5M6I - chains B and A; structure by X-ray diffraction, 2.20 A resolution.

[Chain B]
Name: light chain dimer
Source organism: Homo sapiens
Amino-acid sequence (216 residues; row label = number of the first residue in the row):
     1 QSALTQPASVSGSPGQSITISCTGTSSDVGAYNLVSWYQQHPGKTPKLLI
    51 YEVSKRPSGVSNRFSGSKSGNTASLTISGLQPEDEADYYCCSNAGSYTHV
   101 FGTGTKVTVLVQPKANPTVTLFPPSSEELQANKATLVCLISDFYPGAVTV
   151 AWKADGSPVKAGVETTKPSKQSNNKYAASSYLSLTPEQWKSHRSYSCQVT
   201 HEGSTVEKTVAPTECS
Not modelled in the structure: 1, 214-216
Disulfide bonds: Cys22-Cys90, Cys138-Cys197

[Chain A]
Name: light chain dimer
Source organism: Homo sapiens
Amino-acid sequence (216 residues; numbered 1 to 216; the number before each row is that of its first residue):
     1 ESALTQPASVSGSPGQSITISCTGTSSDVGAYNLVSWYQQHPGKTPKLLI
    51 YEVSKRPSGVSNRFSGSKSGNTASLTISGLQPEDEADYYCCSNAGSYTHV
   101 FGTGTKVTVLVQPKANPTVTLFPPSSEELQANKATLVCLISDFYPGAVTV
   151 AWKADGSPVKAGVETTKPSKQSNNKYAASSYLSLTPEQWKSHRSYSCQVT
   201 HEGSTVEKTVAPTECS
Not modelled in the structure: 214-216
Disulfide bonds: Cys22-Cys90, Cys138-Cys197
Modified residues: Glu1 (pyroglutamic acid; PCA)
Ion coordination: Na+: Ser194, Ser196

[Chain B / chain A interface]
Residue-residue contacts - 41 pairs, chain B then chain A:
  Leu48(B) - Glu1(A)
  Tyr51(B) - Glu1(A)
  Tyr97(B) - Phe101(A)  hydrophobic
  Thr120(B) - Glu128(A)
  Leu121(B) - Ser125(A)  hydrogen bond (backbone-side chain)
  Phe122(B) - Phe122(A)  hydrophobic
  Phe122(B) - Pro123(A)
  Phe122(B) - Thr135(A)
  Phe122(B) - Val137(A)  hydrophobic
  Pro123(B) - Phe122(A)
  Ser125(B) - Leu121(A)
  Glu127(B) - Lys208(A)  salt bridge
  Glu128(B) - Thr120(A)
  Thr135(B) - Phe122(A)
  Val137(B) - Phe122(A)  hydrophobic
  Val137(B) - Val137(A)  hydrophobic
  Val137(B) - Leu139(A)  hydrophobic
  Leu139(B) - Val137(A)  hydrophobic
  Leu139(B) - Tyr181(A)  hydrophobic
  Ser141(B) - Tyr181(A)
  Glu164(B) - Gln171(A)
  Glu164(B) - Ser172(A)  hydrogen bond
  Thr165(B) - Gln171(A)
  Thr166(B) - Ser169(A)
  Thr166(B) - Gln171(A)
  Thr166(B) - Ala177(A)
  Lys167(B) - Ser169(A)  hydrogen bond (backbone-side chain)
  Ser169(B) - Thr166(A)
  Ser169(B) - Lys167(A)  hydrogen bond (side chain-backbone)
  Gln171(B) - Glu164(A)
  Gln171(B) - Thr165(A)
  Gln171(B) - Thr166(A)
  Gln171(B) - Tyr181(A)
  Ser172(B) - Glu164(A)  hydrogen bond
  Ala177(B) - Tyr181(A)
  Ser179(B) - Ser179(A)  hydrogen bond
  Tyr181(B) - Leu139(A)  hydrophobic
  Tyr181(B) - Ser141(A)
  Tyr181(B) - Gln171(A)
  Tyr181(B) - Ala177(A)
  Lys208(B) - Glu127(A)  salt bridge
Other interface residues (no listed pair), chain B (29 interface residues in all): Phe101, Pro124, Ala178, Thr209
Other interface residues (no listed pair), chain A (26 interface residues in all): Thr103, Pro124

[Summary]
The interface between chain B and chain A involves 29 residues on one side and 26 on the other; the contacts
include 6 hydrogen bonds and 2 salt bridges. Among the polar pairs are Glu127(B)-Lys208(A),
Lys208(B)-Glu127(A) and Leu121(B)-Ser125(A). Ser194(A) and Ser196(A) coordinate Na+.
Chain B is light chain dimer and chain A is light chain dimer, both from Homo sapiens; the structure, Crystal
structure of non-cardiotoxic Bence-Jones light chain dimer M8, was determined by X-ray diffraction.
